Entry 8JXU (electron microscopy, 3.55 A resolution); this record covers chain A.

== Chain A ==
Name: ATP-binding cassette sub-family C member 2
From: Homo sapiens
Notes: EC 7.6.2.-, 7.6.2.2, 7.6.2.3
Reference sequence: Q92887 (MRP2_HUMAN); numbering as in UniProt (aligned over 1-1545)
Chain sequence (1565 residues; each row starts with the number of its first residue):
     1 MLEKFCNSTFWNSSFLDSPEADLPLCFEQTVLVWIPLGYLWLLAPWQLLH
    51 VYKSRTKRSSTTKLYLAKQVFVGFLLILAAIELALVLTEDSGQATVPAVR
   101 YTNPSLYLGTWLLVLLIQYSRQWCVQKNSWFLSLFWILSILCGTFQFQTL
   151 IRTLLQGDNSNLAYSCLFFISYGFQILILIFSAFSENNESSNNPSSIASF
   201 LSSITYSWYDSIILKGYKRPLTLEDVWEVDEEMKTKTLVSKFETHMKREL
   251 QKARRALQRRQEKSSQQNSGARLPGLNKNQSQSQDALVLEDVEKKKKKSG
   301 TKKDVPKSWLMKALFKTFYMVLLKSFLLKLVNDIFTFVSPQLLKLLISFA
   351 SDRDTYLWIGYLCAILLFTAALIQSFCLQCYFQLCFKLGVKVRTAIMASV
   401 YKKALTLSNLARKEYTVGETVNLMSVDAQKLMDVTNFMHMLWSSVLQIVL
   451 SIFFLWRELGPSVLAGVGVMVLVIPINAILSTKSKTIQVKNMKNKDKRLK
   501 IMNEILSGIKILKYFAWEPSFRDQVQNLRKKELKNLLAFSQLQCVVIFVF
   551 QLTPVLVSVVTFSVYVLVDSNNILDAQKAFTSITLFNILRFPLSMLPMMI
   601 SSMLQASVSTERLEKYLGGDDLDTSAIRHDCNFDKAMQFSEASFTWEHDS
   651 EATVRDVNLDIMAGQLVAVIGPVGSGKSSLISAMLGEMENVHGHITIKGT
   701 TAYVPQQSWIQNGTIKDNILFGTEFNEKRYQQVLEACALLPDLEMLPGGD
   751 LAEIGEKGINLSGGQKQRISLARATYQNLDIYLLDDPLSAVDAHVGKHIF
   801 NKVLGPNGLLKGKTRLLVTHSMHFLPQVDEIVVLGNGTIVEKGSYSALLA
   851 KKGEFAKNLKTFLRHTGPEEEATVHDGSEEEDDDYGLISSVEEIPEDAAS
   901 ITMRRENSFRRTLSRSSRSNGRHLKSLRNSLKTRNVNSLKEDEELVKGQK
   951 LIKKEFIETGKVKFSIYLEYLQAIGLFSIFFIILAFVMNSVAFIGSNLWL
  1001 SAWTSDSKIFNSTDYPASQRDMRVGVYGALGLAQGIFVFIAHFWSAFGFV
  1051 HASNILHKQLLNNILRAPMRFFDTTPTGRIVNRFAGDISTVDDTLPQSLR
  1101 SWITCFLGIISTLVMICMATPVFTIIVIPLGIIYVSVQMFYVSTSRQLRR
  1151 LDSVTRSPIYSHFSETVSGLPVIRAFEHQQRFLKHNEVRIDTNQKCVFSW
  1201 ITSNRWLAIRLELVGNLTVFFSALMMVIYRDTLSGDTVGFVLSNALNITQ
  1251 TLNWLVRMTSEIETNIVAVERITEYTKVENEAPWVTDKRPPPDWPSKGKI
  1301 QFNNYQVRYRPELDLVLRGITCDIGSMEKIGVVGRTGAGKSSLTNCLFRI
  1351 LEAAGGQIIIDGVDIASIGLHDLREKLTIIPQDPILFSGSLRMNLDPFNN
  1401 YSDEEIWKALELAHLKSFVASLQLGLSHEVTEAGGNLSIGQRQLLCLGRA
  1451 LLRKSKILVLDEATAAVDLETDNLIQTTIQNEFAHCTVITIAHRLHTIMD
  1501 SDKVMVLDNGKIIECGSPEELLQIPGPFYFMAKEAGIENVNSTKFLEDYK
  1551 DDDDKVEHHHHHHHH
Unresolved in the structure: 264-307, 864-946, 1538-1565
Sequence notes: expression tag (1546-1565)
Cystine bridges: Cys6-Cys26
Metal / ion sites: Mg2+: Gln706 (together with ATP)
Small-molecule neighbours:
  - ADP (adenosine-5'-diphosphate): Met745, Ile759, Asn760, Ser762, Asp1073, Tyr1309, Arg1310, Leu1313, Val1316, Thr1336, Gly1337, Ala1338, Gly1339, Lys1340, Ser1341, Ser1342
  - ATP: Asn409, Trp646, Thr653, Pro672, Val673, Gly674, Ser675, Gly676, Lys677, Ser678, Ser679, Gln706, His820, Phe1418, Gly1435, Asn1436, Leu1437, Ser1438, Ile1439, Gly1440, Gln1441
Curated features (UniProtKB/Swiss-Prot):
  - binding site (ATP): Gly671 to Ser678, Gly1334 to Ser1341
  - modified residue (Phosphoserine): Ser281, Ser283, Ser878, Ser926, Ser930, Ser938, Ser1438
  - glycosylation (N-linked (GlcNAc...) asparagine): Asn7, Asn12, Asn1011
  - natural variant: Asp333 (D333G: Decreased expression), Arg353 (R353H: Altered transporter activity), Thr486 (T486I: Altered transporter activity), Arg768 (R768W: In DJS), Gly921 (G921S: Altered transporter activity), Ile1036 (I1036T: No effect on transporter activity), Arg1150 (R1150H: In DJS), Ile1173 (I1173F: In DJS), Arg1174 (R1174H: Decreased expression), Arg1181 (R1181L: Decreased expression), Asn1244 (N1244K: Decreased transporter activity), Pro1291 (P1291L: Altered transporter activity), 2 further natural variant entries in UniProt
  - mutagenesis: Trp1254 (W1254A/C: Fails to transport methotrexate, leukotriene C4 and estradiol glucuronide; W1254F: Fails to transport methotrexate and leukotriene C4. Does not affect estradiol glucuronide transport ...)
Reported in the primary citation:
  - conformationally variable residues (order/disorder transition): Lys947 to Lys961
  - contacts within the chain: Glu753-Lys950 (salt bridge), Glu753-Gln949 (hydrogen bond), Lys953-Arg1079 (hydrogen bond), Glu955-Arg1083 (salt bridge), Glu958-Arg1150 (hydrogen bond), Gly960-Arg1146 (hydrogen bond)
  - mutagenesis - R1150H: unchanged expression (proposed by the authors, not directly observed)
  - mutagenesis - R1150H: increased catalytic activity on BDT
  - mutagenesis - R1150H: increased catalytic activity on E217betaG
  - disease-associated variants - R1150H: unchanged expression
  - disease-associated variants - R1150H (0.49 and 53.73 uM): decreased catalytic activity on BDT
  - disease-associated variants - R1150H (0.49 and 53.73 uM): decreased catalytic activity on E217betaG
  - catalytic residues: Glu1462
  - mutagenesis - E1462Q: abolished catalytic activity
  - mutagenesis - S878D/S926D/S930D, E892Q, E893Q: increased catalytic activity
  - post-translational modification sites: Ser878, Ser926, Ser930 (proposed by the authors, not directly observed)

== In short ==
Bound to chain A: ADP and ATP. Curated annotation (UniProt) lists 16 ATP-binding residues and one mutagenesis
site. The paper reports the catalytic residue Glu1462; S878D/S926D/S930D, E892Q and E893Q increase catalytic
activity; 5 substitutions were tested in all.
Chain A is ATP-binding cassette sub-family C member 2 (Homo sapiens); the structure, Cryo-EM structure of
human ABC transporter ABCC2 under active turnover condition, was determined by electron microscopy (same
publication as 8JX7, 8JXQ, 8JY4 and 8JY5).
